PDB entry 6PSS | electron microscopy, 3.50 A resolution | chains H and I of the 10 polymer chains in the assembly

# Chain H
Name: DNA-directed RNA polymerase subunit alpha
Organism: Escherichia coli
Notes: EC 2.7.7.6
UniProtKB: P0A7Z4 (RPOA_ECOLI); residue numbers follow UniProt; this construct covers 1-329
Chain sequence (329 residues; row label = number of the first residue in the row):
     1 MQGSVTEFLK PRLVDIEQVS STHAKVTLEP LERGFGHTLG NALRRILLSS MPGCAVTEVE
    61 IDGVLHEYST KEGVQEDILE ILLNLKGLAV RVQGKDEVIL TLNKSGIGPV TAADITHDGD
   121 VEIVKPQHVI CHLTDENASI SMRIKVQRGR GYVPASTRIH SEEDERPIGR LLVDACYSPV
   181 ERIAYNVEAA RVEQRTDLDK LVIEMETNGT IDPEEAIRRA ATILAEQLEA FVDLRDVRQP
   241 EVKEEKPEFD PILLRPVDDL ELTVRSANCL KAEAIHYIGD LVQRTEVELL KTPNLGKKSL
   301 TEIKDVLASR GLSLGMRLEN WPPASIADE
Unresolved in the structure: 1-3, 159-170, 234-329
Swiss-Prot annotation at these positions:
  - region: Glu162 to Glu165 (Required for interaction with Crp at class II promoters)
  - modified residue: Arg265 (ADP-ribosylarginine), Lys297 (N6-acetyllysine), Lys298 (N6-acetyllysine)
  - mutagenesis: Arg45 (R45C: In rpoA112; temperature-sensitive, blocks RNA polymerase assembly), Glu162 to Glu165 (5-fold decrease in CRP-class II promoter-dependent transcription), Glu165 (E165K: 5-fold decrease in CRP-class II promoter-dependent transcription), Arg191 (R191C: In rpoA101; temperature-sensitive)

# Chain I
Name: DNA-directed RNA polymerase subunit beta
Organism: Escherichia coli
Notes: EC 2.7.7.6
UniProtKB: P0A8V4 (RPOB_ECO57); residues 1-1342 here = UniProt positions 1-1342
Chain sequence (1342 residues; each row starts with the number of its first residue):
     1 MVYSYTEKKR IRKDFGKRPQ VLDVPYLLSI QLDSFQKFIE QDPEGQYGLE AAFRSVFPIQ
    61 SYSGNSELQY VSYRLGEPVF DVQECQIRGV TYSAPLRVKL RLVIYEREAP EGTVKDIKEQ
   121 EVYMGEIPLM TDNGTFVING TERVIVSQLH RSPGVFFDSD KGKTHSSGKV LYNARIIPYR
   181 GSWLDFEFDP KDNLFVRIDR RRKLPATIIL RALNYTTEQI LDLFFEKVIF EIRDNKLQME
   241 LVPERLRGET ASFDIEANGK VYVEKGRRIT ARHIRQLEKD DVKLIEVPVE YIAGKVVAKD
   301 YIDESTGELI CAANMELSLD LLAKLSQSGH KRIETLFTND LDHGPYISET LRVDPTNDRL
   361 SALVEIYRMM RPGEPPTREA AESLFENLFF SEDRYDLSAV GRMKFNRSLL REEIEGSGIL
   421 SKDDIIDVMK KLIDIRNGKG EVDDIDHLGN RRIRSVGEMA ENQFRVGLVR VERAVKERLS
   481 LGDLDTLMPQ DMINAKPISA AVKEFFGSSQ LSQFMDQNNP LSEITHKRRI SALGPGGLTR
   541 ERAGFEVRDV HPTHYGRVCP IETPEGPNIG LINSLSVYAQ TNEYGFLETP YRKVTDGVVT
   601 DEIHYLSAIE EGNYVIAQAN SNLDEEGHFV EDLVTCRSKG ESSLFSRDQV DYMDVSTQQV
   661 VSVGASLIPF LEHDDANRAL MGANMQRQAV PTLRADKPLV GTGMERAVAV DSGVTAVAKR
   721 GGVVQYVDAS RIVIKVNEDE MYPGEAGIDI YNLTKYTRSN QNTCINQMPC VSLGEPVERG
   781 DVLADGPSTD LGELALGQNM RVAFMPWNGY NFEDSILVSE RVVQEDRFTT IHIQELACVS
   841 RDTKLGPEEI TADIPNVGEA ALSKLDESGI VYIGAEVTGG DILVGKVTPK GETQLTPEEK
   901 LLRAIFGEKA SDVKDSSLRV PNGVSGTVID VQVFTRDGVE KDKRALEIEE MQLKQAKKDL
   961 SEELQILEAG LFSRIRAVLV AGGVEAEKLD KLPRDRWLEL GLTDEEKQNQ LEQLAEQYDE
  1021 LKHEFEKKLE AKRRKITQGD DLAPGVLKIV KVYLAVKRRI QPGDKMAGRH GNKGVISKIN
  1081 PIEDMPYDEN GTPVDIVLNP LGVPSRMNIG QILETHLGMA AKGIGDKINA MLKQQQEVAK
  1141 LREFIQRAYD LGADVRQKVD LSTFSDEEVM RLAENLRKGM PIATPVFDGA KEAEIKELLK
  1201 LGDLPTSGQI RLYDGRTGEQ FERPVTVGYM YMLKLNHLVD DKMHARSTGS YSLVTQQPLG
  1261 GKAQFGGQRF GEMEVWALEA YGAAYTLQEM LTVKSDDVNG RTKMYKNIVD GNHQMEPGMP
  1321 ESFNVLLKEI RSLGINIELE DE
Unresolved in the structure: 1, 233-235, 249
Swiss-Prot annotation at these positions:
  - modified residue (N6-acetyllysine): Lys1022, Lys1200

# Interface between chain H and chain I
Residue-residue contacts (7; chain H residue first):
  Arg33(H) - Glu820(I)  salt bridge
  Arg33(H) - Pro1081(I)
  Arg33(H) - Glu1083(I)
  His37(H) - Arg1216(I)
  Asn41(H) - Arg1216(I)
  Asn41(H) - Thr1217(I)  hydrogen bond (side chain-backbone)
  Arg44(H) - Glu1219(I)  salt bridge
Also at the interface, not in a pair above, chain H (6 interface residues in all): Gly34, Tyr185

# In short
The chain H/chain I interface involves 6 residues from each chain; the contacts include 1 hydrogen bond and 2
salt bridges. Among the polar pairs are Arg33(H)-Glu820(I), Arg44(H)-Glu1219(I) and Asn41(H)-Thr1217(I).
UniProt lists 6 mutagenesis sites on chain H.
Chain H is DNA-directed RNA polymerase subunit alpha and chain I is DNA-directed RNA polymerase subunit beta,
both from Escherichia coli; the structure, Escherichia coli RNA polymerase promoter unwinding intermediate
(TRPi1.5a) with TraR and mutant rpsT P2 promoter, was determined by electron microscopy (same publication as
6PSQ, 6PSR, 6PST, 6PSU, 6PSV and 6PSW).
